Entry 5ONB (X-ray diffraction, 3.00 A resolution); this record covers chains A and B.

[Chain A]
Molecule: CCR4-NOT transcription complex subunit 9
Organism: Homo sapiens
UniProt: Q92600 (CNOT9_HUMAN); residues 19-285 here = UniProt positions 19-285
Amino-acid sequence (273 residues; each row starts with the number of its first residue):
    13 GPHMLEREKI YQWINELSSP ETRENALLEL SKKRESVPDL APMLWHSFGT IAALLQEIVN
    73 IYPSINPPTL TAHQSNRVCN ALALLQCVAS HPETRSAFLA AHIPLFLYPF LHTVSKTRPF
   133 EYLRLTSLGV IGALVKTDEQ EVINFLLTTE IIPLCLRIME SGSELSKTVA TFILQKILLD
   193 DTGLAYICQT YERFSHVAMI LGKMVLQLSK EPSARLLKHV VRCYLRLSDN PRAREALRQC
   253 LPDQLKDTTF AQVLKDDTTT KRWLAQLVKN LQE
Disordered / not traced: 13-15
Construct notes: expression tag (13-18)

[Chain B]
Molecule: Protein bag-of-marbles
UniProt: P22745 (BAM_DROME); numbering as in UniProt (aligned over 13-36)
Amino-acid sequence (24 residues; each row starts with the number of its first residue):
    13 DDQQLDHNFK QMEEHLALMV EGNE
Disordered / not traced: 35-36

[How chain A and chain B interact]
Pairs across the interface - 36 pairs, chain A then chain B:
  Leu40(A) - Gln16(B)
  Arg46(A) - His27(B)  hydrogen bond
  Glu47(A) - His27(B)  salt bridge
  Ala84(A) - Asp13(B)
  Ala84(A) - Leu17(B)  hydrophobic
  His85(A) - Asp13(B)  hydrogen bond (backbone-side chain)
  Asn88(A) - Asp13(B)  hydrogen bond (side chain-backbone)
  Asn88(A) - Leu17(B)
  Asn88(A) - Asn20(B)
  Gln98(A) - Met24(B)
  Gln98(A) - His27(B)  hydrogen bond
  Arg130(A) - Leu17(B)
  Arg130(A) - Asp18(B)  salt bridge
  Arg130(A) - Phe21(B)
  Glu133(A) - Phe21(B)
  Tyr134(A) - Leu17(B)  hydrophobic
  Tyr134(A) - Asn20(B)
  Tyr134(A) - Phe21(B)
  Tyr134(A) - Met24(B)  hydrophobic
  Leu137(A) - Phe21(B)  hydrophobic
  Leu137(A) - Leu28(B)
  Thr138(A) - Met24(B)
  Gly141(A) - Leu28(B)
  Gly141(A) - Met31(B)
  Gly144(A) - Met31(B)
  Ala145(A) - Met31(B)
  Lys148(A) - Met31(B)  hydrogen bond (side chain-backbone)
  Lys148(A) - Glu33(B)
  Leu177(A) - Glu25(B)
  Thr180(A) - Val32(B)
  Val181(A) - Leu28(B)  hydrophobic
  Phe184(A) - Met31(B)
  Phe184(A) - Val32(B)  hydrophobic
  Arg227(A) - Ala29(B)
  Lys230(A) - Gly34(B)  hydrogen bond (side chain-backbone)
  His231(A) - Val32(B)
Interface residues without a listed pair, chain A (25 interface residues in all): Ser87, Pro131
Interface residues without a listed pair, chain B (16 interface residues in all): Asp14
The authors on this interface:
  - specific contacts: Asn20(B)-Asn88(A) (hydrogen bond)
  - interface residues, chain A: Tyr134(A), Val181(A), Phe184(A)
  - interface residues, chain B: Leu17(B), Phe21(B), Met24(B), Leu28(B), Met31(B), Val32(B)
  - hot spots on chain B (mutagenesis) - L17E, M24E: abolished binding to Dm CAF40 module

[In short]
Chain A and chain B form an interface of 25 and 16 residues respectively, with 6 hydrogen bonds and 2 salt
bridges. Polar pairs include Glu47(A)-His27(B), Arg130(A)-Asp18(B) and Arg46(A)-His27(B). The paper describes
a hydrogen bond between Asn20(B) and Asn88(A). The paper reports that L17E and M24E of chain B abolish binding
to Dm CAF40 module; interface residues Tyr134(A), Val181(A) and Leu17(B) among others.
Here chain A is CCR4-NOT transcription complex subunit 9 (Homo sapiens) and chain B is Protein bag-of-marbles.
Entry 5ONB (Drosophila Bag-of-marbles CBM peptide bound to human CAF40) was determined by X-ray diffraction,
deposited together with 5ONA.
